PDB entry 3V9K | X-ray diffraction, 1.50 A resolution | chains A and B

[Chain A (and B)]
Name: Delta-1-pyrroline-5-carboxylate dehydrogenase, mitochondrial
From: Mus musculus
Notes: EC 1.5.1.12; chain B of this document is another copy of the same molecule, construct and numbering; everything in this record applies to it too
UniProt: Q8CHT0 (AL4A1_MOUSE); residues 22-563 here correspond to UniProt positions 21-562 (UniProt number = residue number - 1)
Amino-acid sequence (563 residues; row label = number of the first residue in the row):
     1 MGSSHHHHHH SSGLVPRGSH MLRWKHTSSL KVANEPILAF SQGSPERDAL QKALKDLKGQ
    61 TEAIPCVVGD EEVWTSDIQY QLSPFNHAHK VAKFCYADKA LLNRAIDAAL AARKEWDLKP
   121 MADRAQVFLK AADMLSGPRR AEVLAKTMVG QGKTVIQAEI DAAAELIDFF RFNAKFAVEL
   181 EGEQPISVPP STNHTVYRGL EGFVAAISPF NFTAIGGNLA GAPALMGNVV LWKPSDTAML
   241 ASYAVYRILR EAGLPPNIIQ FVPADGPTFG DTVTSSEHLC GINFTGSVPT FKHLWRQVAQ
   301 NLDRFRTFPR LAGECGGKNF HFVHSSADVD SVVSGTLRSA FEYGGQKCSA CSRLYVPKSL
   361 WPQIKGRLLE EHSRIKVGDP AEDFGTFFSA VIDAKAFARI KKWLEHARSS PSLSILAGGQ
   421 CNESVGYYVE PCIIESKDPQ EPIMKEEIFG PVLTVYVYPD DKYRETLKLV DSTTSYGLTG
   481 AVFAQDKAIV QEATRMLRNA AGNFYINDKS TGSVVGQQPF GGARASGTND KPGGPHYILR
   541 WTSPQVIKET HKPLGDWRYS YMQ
Unresolved in the structure: 1-29 (chain B: 1-17)
Construct notes: expression tag (1-21); conflict A33 (Thr32 in Q8CHT0), T61 (Met60 in Q8CHT0), K468 (Gln467 in Q8CHT0)
Residues lining bound ligands: glutamic acid (GLU): E165, N211, F212, I215, T285, K347, C348, S349, T511, G512, S513, F520
Curated features (UniProtKB/Swiss-Prot):
  - active site: E314 (Proton acceptor), C348 (Nucleophile)
  - binding site (NAD(+)): S208, K233, G286 to T290, E447
  - binding site (substrate): S513
  - site: N211 (Transition state stabilizer)
  - modified residue: K31 (N6-succinyllysine), S44 (Phosphoserine), K52 (N6-acetyllysine), K93 (N6-acetyllysine), K99 (N6-acetyllysine), K114 (N6-acetyllysine), K130 (N6-acetyllysine), K175 (N6-acetyllysine), K318 (N6-acetyllysine), K347 (N6-succinyllysine), K358 (N6-acetyllysine), K365 (N6-acetyllysine), K376 (N6-acetyllysine), K395 (N6-succinyllysine), K462 (N6-acetyllysine), K509 (N6-acetyllysine), K531 (N6-acetyllysine), K552 (N6-acetyllysine)
What the authors report for this chain:
  - binding site for glutamic acid: N211, F212, C348, S349, G512, S513, F520

[Chain A / chain B interface]
Contacting residue pairs (215):
  A39(A) with Y561(B)
  F40(A) with Y561(B)
  R47(A) with Y561(B), hydrogen bond (side chain-backbone)
  R113(A) with N499(B)
  D117(A) with R498(B), salt bridge
  L118(A) with R498(B)
  T154(A) with Y561(B)
  V155(A) with Y561(B), hydrophobic
  I156(A) with Y559(B), hydrophobic; Y561(B)
  F172(A) with I186(B), hydrophobic
  L180(A) with H536(B)
  E183(A) with P535(B); H536(B)
  P185(A) with G516(B); Q517(B)
  I186(A) with F172(B), hydrophobic; G516(B), hydrogen bond (backbone-backbone); Q517(B)
  V188(A) with Q517(B)
  N193(A) with Q517(B); Q518(B), hydrogen bond
  V196(A) with R498(B)
  Y197(A) with H536(B)
  R198(A) with R498(B), hydrogen bond (side chain-backbone); N499(B); A501(B), hydrogen bond (side chain-backbone); G502(B); N529(B)
  E201(A) with N499(B); R524(B), salt bridge
  F291(A) with F308(B), hydrophobic
  K292(A) with L302(B); D303(B), salt bridge; F308(B)
  W295(A) with A299(B); L302(B); F308(B), hydrophobic; P309(B)
  R296(A) with A299(B), hydrogen bond (side chain-backbone); Q300(B), hydrogen bond (side chain-backbone); L302(B); D303(B), salt bridge
  A299(A) with W295(B); R296(B), hydrogen bond (backbone-side chain); A299(B), hydrophobic
  Q300(A) with R296(B), hydrogen bond (backbone-side chain)
  L302(A) with K292(B); W295(B), hydrophobic; R296(B)
  D303(A) with K292(B); R296(B), salt bridge
  R306(A) with R524(B); A525(B)
  T307(A) with A523(B); R524(B), hydrogen bond (side chain-backbone)
  F308(A) with F291(B), hydrophobic; K292(B); W295(B), hydrophobic; A525(B); G527(B)
  P309(A) with W295(B)
  R310(A) with T528(B), hydrogen bond (side chain-backbone); N529(B)
  S331(A) with P553(B); L554(B), hydrogen bond (side chain-backbone)
  S334(A) with L554(B); G555(B), hydrogen bond (side chain-backbone); D556(B); W557(B)
  G335(A) with L554(B)
  L337(A) with W557(B)
  R338(A) with D556(B), hydrogen bond (side chain-backbone); W557(B), hydrogen bond (side chain-backbone); R558(B), hydrogen bond (side chain-backbone); Y559(B)
  E342(A) with Y559(B), hydrogen bond
  E371(A) with W557(B), hydrogen bond; R558(B), salt bridge
  R374(A) with W557(B); R558(B)
  I375(A) with W557(B), hydrophobic
  F384(A) with Y561(B); M562(B)
  G385(A) with M562(B)
  T386(A) with M562(B)
  F387(A) with W557(B); M562(B), hydrophobic
  A484(A) with M21(B)
  D486(A) with M21(B)
  K487(A) with M21(B)
  V490(A) with M21(B), hydrophobic
  Q491(A) with M21(B), hydrogen bond (side chain-backbone)
  T494(A) with L22(B); I547(B)
  L497(A) with Q545(B)
  R498(A) with D117(B), salt bridge; L118(B); V196(B); R198(B), hydrogen bond (backbone-side chain); Q545(B), hydrogen bond (backbone-side chain)
  N499(A) with R198(B); E201(B)
  A501(A) with R198(B), hydrogen bond (backbone-side chain); Q545(B), hydrogen bond (backbone-side chain)
  G502(A) with R198(B); Q545(B); V546(B), hydrogen bond (backbone-backbone)
  N503(A) with V546(B)
  F504(A) with Q545(B); V546(B), hydrogen bond (backbone-backbone); I547(B); K548(B), hydrogen bond (backbone-backbone)
  Y505(A) with K548(B)
  I506(A) with K548(B), hydrogen bond (backbone-backbone); E549(B); T550(B), hydrogen bond (backbone-backbone)
  N507(A) with M21(B); T550(B); L554(B)
  D508(A) with K548(B), salt bridge; T550(B), hydrogen bond; L554(B)
  G516(A) with P185(B); I186(B), hydrogen bond (backbone-backbone)
  Q517(A) with P185(B); I186(B); V188(B); N193(B); V546(B)
  Q518(A) with N193(B), hydrogen bond; V546(B); K548(B)
  P519(A) with V546(B)
  A523(A) with T307(B); S543(B)
  R524(A) with E201(B), salt bridge; R306(B); T307(B), hydrogen bond (backbone-side chain)
  A525(A) with R306(B); F308(B)
  G527(A) with F308(B)
  T528(A) with R310(B), hydrogen bond (backbone-side chain)
  N529(A) with R198(B); S543(B), hydrogen bond; P544(B), hydrogen bond (side chain-backbone)
  K531(A) with P544(B); V546(B)
  P535(A) with E183(B)
  H536(A) with L180(B); E183(B); Y197(B); L539(B)
  L539(A) with H536(B); L539(B), hydrophobic
  S543(A) with A523(B); N529(B), hydrogen bond
  P544(A) with N529(B), hydrogen bond (backbone-side chain); K531(B)
  Q545(A) with R498(B), hydrogen bond (side chain-backbone); A501(B), hydrogen bond (side chain-backbone); G502(B); F504(B)
  V546(A) with G502(B), hydrogen bond (backbone-backbone); N503(B); F504(B), hydrogen bond (backbone-backbone); Q517(B); Q518(B); P519(B); K531(B)
  I547(A) with T494(B); F504(B); I506(B), hydrophobic
  K548(A) with F504(B), hydrogen bond (backbone-backbone); Y505(B); I506(B), hydrogen bond (backbone-backbone); D508(B), salt bridge; Q518(B)
  E549(A) with I506(B)
  T550(A) with I506(B), hydrogen bond (backbone-backbone); N507(B); D508(B), hydrogen bond
  P553(A) with S331(B)
  L554(A) with S331(B), hydrogen bond (backbone-side chain); S334(B); G335(B); F483(B), hydrophobic; N507(B); D508(B)
  G555(A) with S334(B), hydrogen bond (backbone-side chain)
  D556(A) with R338(B), hydrogen bond (backbone-side chain)
  W557(A) with S334(B); L337(B); R338(B), hydrogen bond (backbone-side chain); E371(B), hydrogen bond; R374(B); I375(B), hydrophobic; F387(B)
  R558(A) with R338(B), hydrogen bond (backbone-side chain); E371(B), salt bridge; R374(B)
  Y559(A) with I156(B), hydrophobic; R338(B), hydrogen bond; E342(B), hydrogen bond
  Y561(A) with A39(B); F40(B); R47(B), hydrogen bond (backbone-side chain); T154(B); V155(B), hydrophobic; I156(B), hydrophobic; F384(B)
  M562(A) with F384(B); G385(B); T386(B); F387(B), hydrophobic
Also at the interface, not in a pair above, chain A (107 interface residues in all): N34, Q157, S191, N301, D328, D330, F483, Q485, R495, K509, R540, S560, Q563
Also at the interface, not in a pair above, chain B (101 interface residues in all): N34, Q42, R113, Q157, S191, N301, D328, L497, K509, R540, S560

[In short]
107 residues of chain A face 101 of chain B across their interface, with 54 hydrogen bonds and 11 salt
bridges. Polar pairs include D117(A)-R498(B), E201(A)-R524(B) and K292(A)-D303(B). Ligands of chain A:
glutamic acid. From the paper: a binding site for glutamic acid at N211(A), F212(A) and C348(A) among others.
Chain A and chain B are both Delta-1-pyrroline-5-carboxylate dehydrogenase, mitochondrial (Mus musculus); the
structure, Crystal structure of mouse 1-pyrroline-5-carboxylate dehydrogenase complexed with the product
glutamate, was determined by X-ray diffraction (same publication as 3V9G, 3V9H, 3V9I, 3V9J and 3V9L).
